PDB entry 4F2J | X-ray diffraction, 2.64 A resolution | chains A and C

== Chain A ==
Molecule: 20-nt DNA strand
Sequence (20 nucleotides; numbered 0 to 19; the number before each row is that of its first residue; numbering starts at 0):
     0 TTTGCAGAATCGATTCTGCA

== Chain C ==
Protein: Zinc finger protein 217
From: Homo sapiens
Notes: fragment: Zinc fingers 6 and 7
UniProtKB: O75362 (ZN217_HUMAN); residue numbers follow UniProt; this construct covers 469-523
Amino-acid sequence (57 residues; row label = number of the first residue in the row):
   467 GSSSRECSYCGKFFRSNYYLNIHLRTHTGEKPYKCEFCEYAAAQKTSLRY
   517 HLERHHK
Not modelled in the structure: 467-470, 523
Construct notes: expression tag (467-468)
Bound ions: Zn2+ site 1: Cys473, Cys476, His489, His493; Zn2+ site 2: Cys501, Cys504, His517, His522
What the authors report for this chain:
  - mutagenesis - Y485A, Y516A: decreased binding to the 20-nt DNA strand (chain A) (citing earlier work)

== Interface between chain A and chain C ==
Residue-residue contacts - 8 pairs, chain A then chain C:
  DT2(A) with Tyr484(C), sugar contact
  DG3(A) with Arg481(C), hydrogen bond to the base; Tyr484(C), phosphate contact
  DC4(A) with Lys511(C), salt bridge to the phosphate
  DA5(A) with Arg515(C), base contact
  DG6(A) with Thr512(C), hydrogen bond to the base; Arg515(C), hydrogen bond to the base
  DA7(A) with Thr512(C), base contact

== Summary ==
Chain A and chain C form an interface of 6 and 5 residues respectively, with 3 hydrogen bonds and 1 salt
bridge. Polar pairs include DG3(A)-Arg481(C), DG6(A)-Thr512(C) and DG6(A)-Arg515(C). Cys473(C), Cys476(C),
His489(C) and His493(C) coordinate Zn2+ site 1. From the paper: Y485A and Y516A of chain C reduce binding to
the 20-nt DNA strand (chain A).
Chain A is a 20-nt DNA strand and chain C is Zinc finger protein 217 (Homo sapiens); the structure, Crystal
structure of ZNF217 bound to DNA, P6522 crystal form, was determined by X-ray diffraction, deposited together
with 4IS1.
